Entry 8CXN (electron microscopy, 2.90 A resolution); this record covers chains B and E of the 6 polymer chains in the assembly.

== Chain B ==
Protein: Spike glycoprotein
Source organism: Severe acute respiratory syndrome coronavirus 2
UniProt: P0DTC2 (SPIKE_SARS2); numbering as in UniProt (aligned over 1-1273)
Sequence (1273 residues; each row starts with the number of its first residue):
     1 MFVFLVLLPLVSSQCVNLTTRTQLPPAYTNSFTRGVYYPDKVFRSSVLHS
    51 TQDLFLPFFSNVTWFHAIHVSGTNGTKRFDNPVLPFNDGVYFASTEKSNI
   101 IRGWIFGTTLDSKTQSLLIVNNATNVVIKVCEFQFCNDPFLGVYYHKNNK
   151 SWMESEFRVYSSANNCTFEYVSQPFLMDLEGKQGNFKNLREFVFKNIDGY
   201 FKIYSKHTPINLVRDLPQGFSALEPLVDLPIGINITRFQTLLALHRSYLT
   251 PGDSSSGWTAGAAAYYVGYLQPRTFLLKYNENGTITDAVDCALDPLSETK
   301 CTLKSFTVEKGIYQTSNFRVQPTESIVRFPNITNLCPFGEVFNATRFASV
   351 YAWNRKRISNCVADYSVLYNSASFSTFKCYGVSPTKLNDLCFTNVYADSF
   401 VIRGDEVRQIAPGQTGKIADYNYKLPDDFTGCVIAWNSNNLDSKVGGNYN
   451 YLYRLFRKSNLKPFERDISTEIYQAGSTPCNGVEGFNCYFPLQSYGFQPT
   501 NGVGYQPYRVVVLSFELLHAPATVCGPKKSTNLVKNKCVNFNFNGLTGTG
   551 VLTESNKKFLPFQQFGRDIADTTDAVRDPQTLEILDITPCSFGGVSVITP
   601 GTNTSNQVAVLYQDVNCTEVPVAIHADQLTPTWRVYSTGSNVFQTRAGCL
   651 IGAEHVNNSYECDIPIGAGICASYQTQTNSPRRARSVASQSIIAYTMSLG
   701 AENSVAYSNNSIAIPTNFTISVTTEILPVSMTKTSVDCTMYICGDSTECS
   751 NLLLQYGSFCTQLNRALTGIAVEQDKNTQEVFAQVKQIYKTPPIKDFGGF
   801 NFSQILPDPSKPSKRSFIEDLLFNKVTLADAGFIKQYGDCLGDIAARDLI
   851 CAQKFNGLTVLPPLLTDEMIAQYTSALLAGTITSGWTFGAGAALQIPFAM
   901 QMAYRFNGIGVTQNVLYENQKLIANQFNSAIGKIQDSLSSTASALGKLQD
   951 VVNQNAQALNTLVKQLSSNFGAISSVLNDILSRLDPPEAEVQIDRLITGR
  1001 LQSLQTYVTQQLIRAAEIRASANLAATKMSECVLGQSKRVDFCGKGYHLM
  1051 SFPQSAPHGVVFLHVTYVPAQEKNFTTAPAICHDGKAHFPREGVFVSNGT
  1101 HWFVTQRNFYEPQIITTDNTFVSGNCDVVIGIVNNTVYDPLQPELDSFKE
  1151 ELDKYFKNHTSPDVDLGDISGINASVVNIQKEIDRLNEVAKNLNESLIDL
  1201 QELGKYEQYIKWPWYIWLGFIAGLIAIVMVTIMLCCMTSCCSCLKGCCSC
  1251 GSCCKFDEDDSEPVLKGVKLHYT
Not modelled in the structure: 1-14, 677-688, 828-848, 1148-1273
Sequence notes: conflict P986 (Lys in P0DTC2), P987 (Val in P0DTC2)
Cystine bridges: C291-C301, C336-C361, C379-C432, C391-C525, C480-C488, C617-C649, C662-C671, C738-C760, C743-C749, C1032-C1043, C1082-C1126
Covalently attached groups: N-acetylglucosamine (NAG) linked to N331, N603, N616, N657, N709, N1074
Residues lining bound ligands:
  - N-acetylglucosamine (NAG; 2-acetamido-2-deoxy-beta-D-glucopyranose), molecule 1: Y28, F59, N61, L629, P631
  - N-acetylglucosamine (NAG), molecule 2: N280, E281, N282
  - N-acetylglucosamine (NAG), molecule 3: N440, D442, S443
Swiss-Prot annotation at these positions:
  - region: N280 to C301 (Putative superantigen), R403 to D405 (Integrin-binding motif), N448 to F456 (Immunodominant HLA epitope recognized by the CD8+), P681 to A684 (Putative superantigen), S816 to Y837 (Fusion peptide 1), K835 to F855 (Fusion peptide 2), D1163 to E1202 (Heptad repeat 2)
  - motif: M1237 to C1241 (Binding to host endocytosis trafficking protein SNX27), D1257 to E1262 (Diacidic ER export motif (host COPII)), S1261 to G1267 (Binding to host plasma membrane localising/FERM domain proteins), K1269 to T1273 (KxHxx, ER retrieval signal (COPI))
  - site (Cleavage): R685, S686, R815, S816
  - lipidation (S-palmitoyl cysteine): C1235, C1236, C1240, C1241, C1243, C1247, C1248, C1250, C1253, C1254
  - glycosylation: N17 (N-linked (GlcNAc...) (complex) asparagine), N61 (N-linked (GlcNAc...) (hybrid) asparagine), N74 (N-linked (GlcNAc...) (complex) asparagine), N122 (N-linked (GlcNAc...) (hybrid) asparagine), N149 (N-linked (GlcNAc...) (complex) asparagine), N165 (N-linked (GlcNAc...) (complex) asparagine), N234 (N-linked (GlcNAc...) (high mannose) asparagine), N282 (N-linked (GlcNAc...) (complex) asparagine), T323 (O-linked (GalNAc) threonine), S325 (O-linked (HexNAc...) serine), N331 (N-linked (GlcNAc...) (complex) asparagine), N343 (N-linked (GlcNAc...) (complex) asparagine), N603 (N-linked (GlcNAc...) (hybrid) asparagine), N616 (N-linked (GlcNAc...) (complex) asparagine), N657 (N-linked (GlcNAc...) (complex) asparagine), T676 (O-linked (GlcNAc...) threonine), T678 (O-linked (GlcNAc...) threonine), N709 (N-linked (GlcNAc...) (high mannose) asparagine), N717 (N-linked (GlcNAc...) (hybrid) asparagine), N801 (N-linked (GlcNAc...) (hybrid) asparagine) and 6 more in UniProt
  - natural variant: L5 (L5F: In strain: Iota/B.1.526), S13 (S13I: In strain: Epsilon/B.1.427/B.1.429), L18 (L18F: In strain: Beta/B.1.351, Gamma/P.1 and 1 more), T19 (T19I: In strain: Omicron/BQ.1.1, Omicron/XBB.1.5 and 1 more; T19R: In strain: Delta/B.1.617.2, Omicron/BA.2 and 4 more), T20 (T20N: In strain: Gamma/P.1), L24 to A27 (sequence variant, change not given here; In strain: Omicron/BA.2, Omicron/BA.2.12.1 and 6 more), P26 (P26S: In strain: Gamma/P.1), Q52 (Q52H: In strain: Omicron/EG.5.1), A67 (A67V: In strain: Eta/B.1.525, Omicron/BA.1), H69 to V70 (deletion: In strain: Alpha/B.1.1.7, Eta/B.1.525 and 5 more), G75 (G75V: In strain: Lambda/C.37), T76 (T76I: In strain: Lambda/C.37), 83 further natural variant entries in UniProt
  - mutagenesis: H69 to V70 (Increased incorporation of cleaved spike into virions), N121 (N121Q: Partial loss of biliverdin affinity), R190 (R190K: Partial loss of biliverdin affinity), N234 (N234Q: Increased resistance to neutralizing antibodies), N331 (N331Q: Reduced viral infectivity), N343 (N343Q: Reduced viral infectivity), L452 (L452R: Increased resistance to neutralizing antibodies. Decreases HLA binding to NF9 epitope. Increased binding affinity to human ACE2), Y453 (Y453F: Decreased HLA binding to NF9 epitope. Increased binding affinity to human ACE2), A475 (A475V: Increased resistance to neutralizing antibodies), V483 (V483A: Increased resistance to neutralizing antibodies), E484 (E484D: Increased replication in human TMEM106B overexpressing cells), F490 (F490L: Increased resistance to neutralizing antibodies and human covalescent sera neutralization), 16 further mutagenesis entries in UniProt
What the authors report for this chain:
  - specificity-determining residues: A372 (by similarity / conservation)
  - specificity-determining residues: K378, H519 (proposed by the authors, not directly observed)

== Chain E ==
Protein: pan-sarbecovirus nanobody 2-57
Source organism: Lama glama
Notes: antibody fragment or engineered binder
Sequence (126 residues; each row starts with the number of its first residue):
     1 QVQLVESGGGLVQAGGSLRLSCAVSGRTISTFGMGWFRQAPGKEREFVAT
    51 ITRDEDMLLYADSVKGRFTISRDTAKNMVFLQMNSLKIEDTALYYCAVRR
   101 DSSWGYSRQSTEYDYWGQGTQVTVSS
Cystine bridges: C22-C96

== How chain B and chain E interact ==
Contacting residue pairs (39; chain B residue first):
  Y369(B) with M57(E)
  S373(B) with D62(E); Y106(E), hydrogen bond (backbone-side chain)
  F374(B) with Y60(E), hydrophobic; Y106(E)
  S375(B) with Y60(E); Y106(E), hydrogen bond (side chain-backbone); R108(E)
  F377(B) with Y106(E)
  K378(B) with Y106(E); S107(E); R108(E); Q109(E)
  C379(B) with G105(E); Y106(E), hydrogen bond (backbone-backbone); S107(E), hydrogen bond (backbone-backbone)
  Y380(B) with D101(E), hydrogen bond; S103(E), hydrogen bond; S107(E), hydrogen bond (backbone-side chain); S110(E)
  G381(B) with S103(E), hydrogen bond (backbone-backbone); W104(E), hydrogen bond (backbone-backbone); G105(E)
  V382(B) with W104(E)
  S383(B) with T52(E), hydrogen bond; D54(E); D56(E); M57(E)
  P384(B) with M57(E); Y106(E)
  T385(B) with D54(E), hydrogen bond; D56(E), hydrogen bond; M57(E)
  K386(B) with D54(E)
  D405(B) with R108(E), salt bridge; Q109(E)
  R408(B) with Q109(E), hydrogen bond (side chain-backbone)
  A411(B) with Q109(E)
  Y508(B) with R108(E)
Other interface residues (no listed pair), chain B (20 interface residues in all): S371, V407
Other interface residues (no listed pair), chain E (16 interface residues in all): V64

== Overview ==
Chain B and chain E form an interface of 20 and 16 residues respectively; the contacts include 13 hydrogen
bonds and 1 salt bridge. Polar contacts include D405(B)-R108(E), S373(B)-Y106(E) and S375(B)-Y106(E). Chain B
binds 3 copies of N-acetylglucosamine. From the paper: specificity determinants A372(B), K378(B) and H519(B).
Here chain B is Spike glycoprotein (Severe acute respiratory syndrome coronavirus 2) and chain E is
pan-sarbecovirus nanobody 2-57 (Lama glama). Entry 8CXN (SARS-CoV-2 Spike protein in complex with a
pan-sarbecovirus nanobody 2-57) was determined by electron microscopy, deposited together with 8CWU, 8CWV,
8CXQ, 8CY6, 8CY7, 8CY9 and 5 further entries.
